Entry 4DFK (X-ray diffraction, 1.65 A resolution); this record covers chains A and B of the 3 polymer chains in the assembly.

Chain A:
Molecule: DNA polymerase I, thermostable
From: Thermus aquaticus
Notes: EC 2.7.7.7; fragment: Klenow Fragment
UniProtKB: P19821 (DPO1_THEAQ); numbering as in UniProt (aligned over 293-832)
Amino-acid sequence (540 residues; each row starts with the number of its first residue):
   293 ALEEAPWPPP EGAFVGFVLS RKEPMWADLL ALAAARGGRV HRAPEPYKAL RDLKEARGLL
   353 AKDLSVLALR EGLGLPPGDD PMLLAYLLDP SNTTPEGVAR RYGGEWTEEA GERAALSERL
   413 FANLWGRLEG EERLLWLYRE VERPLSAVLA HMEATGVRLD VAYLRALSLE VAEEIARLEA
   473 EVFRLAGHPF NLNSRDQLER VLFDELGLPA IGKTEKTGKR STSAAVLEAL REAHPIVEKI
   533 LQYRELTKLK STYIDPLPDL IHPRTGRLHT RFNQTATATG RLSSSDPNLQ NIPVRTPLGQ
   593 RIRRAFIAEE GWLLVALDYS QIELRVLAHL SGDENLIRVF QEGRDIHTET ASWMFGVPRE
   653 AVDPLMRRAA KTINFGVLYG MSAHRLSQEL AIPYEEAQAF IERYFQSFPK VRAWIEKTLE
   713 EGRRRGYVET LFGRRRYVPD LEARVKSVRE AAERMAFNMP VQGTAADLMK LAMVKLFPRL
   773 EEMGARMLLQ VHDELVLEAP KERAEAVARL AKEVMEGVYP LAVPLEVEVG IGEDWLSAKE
Disordered / not traced: 293
Bound ions: Mg2+ site 1: Asp610, Tyr611, Asp785 (together with 0L5); Mg2+ site 2: Asp610, Asp785 (together with 0L5)
Small-molecule neighbours: 0L5 (2'-deoxy-5-{5-[(10-hydroxydecanoyl)amino]pent-1-yn-1-yl}uridine 5'-(tetrahydrogen triphosphate)): Arg573, Arg587, Asp610, Tyr611, Ser612, Gln613, Ile614, Glu615, His639, Phe647, Leu657, Arg659, Arg660, Ala661, Lys663, Thr664, Phe667, Tyr671, Asp785
What the authors report for this chain:
  - binding site for 0L5: Arg660, Thr664

Chain B:
Molecule: 12-nt DNA strand
Notes: fragment: DNA Primer
Sequence (12 nucleotides; numbered 101 to 112; the number before each row is that of its first residue):
   101 GACCACGGCG CC
Modified residues: DOC (2',3'-dideoxycytidine-5'-monophosphate) at position 112

Interface between chain A and chain B:
Pairs across the interface (34):
  Arg487(A) - DG107(B)  hydrogen bond to the phosphate
  Arg487(A) - DG108(B)  salt bridge to the phosphate
  Thr506(A) - DG107(B)  hydrogen bond to the phosphate
  Thr506(A) - DG108(B)  phosphate contact
  Glu507(A) - DG107(B)  phosphate contact
  Lys508(A) - DC106(B)  phosphate contact
  Lys508(A) - DG107(B)  hydrogen bond to the phosphate
  Thr509(A) - DC106(B)  phosphate contact
  Thr509(A) - DG107(B)  hydrogen bond to the phosphate
  Ser513(A) - DG108(B)  hydrogen bond to the phosphate
  Thr514(A) - DG108(B)  hydrogen bond to the phosphate
  Ser515(A) - DG108(B)  phosphate contact
  Ser515(A) - DC109(B)  phosphate contact
  Ala516(A) - DC109(B)  hydrogen bond to the phosphate
  Arg536(A) - DG108(B)  hydrogen bond to the phosphate
  Arg536(A) - DC109(B)  salt bridge to the phosphate
  Lys540(A) - DG108(B)  base contact
  Lys540(A) - DC109(B)  hydrogen bond to the base
  Lys540(A) - DG110(B)  sugar contact
  Leu541(A) - DG110(B)  sugar contact
  Tyr545(A) - DG110(B)  sugar contact
  Arg573(A) - DOC_112(B)  hydrogen bond to the base
  Gln582(A) - DC111(B)  sugar contact
  Asn583(A) - DG110(B)  hydrogen bond to the base
  Asn583(A) - DC111(B)  sugar contact
  Ile584(A) - DC111(B)  sugar contact
  Pro585(A) - DG110(B)  phosphate contact
  Pro585(A) - DC111(B)  phosphate contact
  Val586(A) - DC111(B)  hydrogen bond to the phosphate
  Val586(A) - DOC_112(B)  phosphate contact
  Arg587(A) - DC111(B)  hydrogen bond to the phosphate
  Arg660(A) - DOC_112(B)  salt bridge to the phosphate
  Val783(A) - DOC_112(B)  sugar contact
  His784(A) - DOC_112(B)  sugar contact
Also at the interface, not in a pair above, chain A (28 interface residues in all): Gly510, Glu537, Asn580, Arg595, Asp785

Summary:
The interface between chain A and chain B involves 28 residues on one side and 7 on the other, with 13
hydrogen bonds and 3 salt bridges. Polar contacts include Lys540(A)-DC109(B), Arg573(A)-DOC_112(B) and
Asn583(A)-DG110(B). Chain A binds compound 0L5. From the paper: a binding site for 0L5 at Arg660(A) and
Thr664(A).
Chain A is DNA polymerase I, thermostable (Thermus aquaticus) and chain B is a 12-nt DNA strand; the
structure, large fragment of DNA Polymerase I from Thermus aquaticus in a closed ternary complex with
5-(N-(10-hydroxydecanoyl)-aminopentinyl)-2-dUTP, was determined by X-ray diffraction together with 4DF4, 4DF8,
4DFJ, 4DFM and 4DFP from the same study.
